PDB entry 9HBS | electron microscopy, 3.68 A resolution | chains C and D of the 6 polymer chains in the assembly

== Chain C (and D) ==
Name: Tilapia Lake Virus nucleoprotein (segment 4)
Organism: Tilapia lake virus
Notes: chain D of this document is another copy of the same molecule, construct and numbering; everything in this record applies to it too
UniProt: A0A1Y9SHW7 (A0A1Y9SHW7_9VIRU); residues 1-354 here = UniProt positions 1-354
Chain sequence (354 residues; each row starts with the number of its first residue):
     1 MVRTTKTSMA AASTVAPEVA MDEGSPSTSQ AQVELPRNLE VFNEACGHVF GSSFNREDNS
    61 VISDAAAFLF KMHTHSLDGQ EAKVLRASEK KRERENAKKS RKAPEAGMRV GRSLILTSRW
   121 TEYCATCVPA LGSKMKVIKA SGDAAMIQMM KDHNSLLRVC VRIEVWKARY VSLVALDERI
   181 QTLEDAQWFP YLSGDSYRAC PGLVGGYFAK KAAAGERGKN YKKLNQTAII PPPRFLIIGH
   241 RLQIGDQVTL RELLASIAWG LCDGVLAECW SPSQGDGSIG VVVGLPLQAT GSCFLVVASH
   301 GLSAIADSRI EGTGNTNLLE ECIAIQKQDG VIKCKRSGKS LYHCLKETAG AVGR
Disordered / not traced: 1-34, 313-316, 351-354 (chain D: 1-33, 310-313, 351-354)

== How chain C and chain D interact ==
Residue-residue contacts - 33 pairs, chain C then chain D:
  Gln181(C) - Cys293(D)
  Gln181(C) - Leu295(D)
  Thr182(C) - Leu295(D)
  Leu183(C) - Leu295(D)
  Leu183(C) - Val297(D)  hydrophobic
  Leu183(C) - Ala304(D)  hydrophobic
  Ala186(C) - Val297(D)  hydrophobic
  Thr227(C) - His300(D)
  Leu261(C) - Leu295(D)
  Leu261(C) - Val296(D)
  Leu261(C) - Val297(D)
  Cys262(C) - Ser299(D)
  Asp263(C) - Val296(D)
  Asp263(C) - Leu302(D)
  Leu266(C) - His300(D)
  Pro286(C) - His300(D)
  Leu287(C) - His300(D)
  Ala289(C) - His300(D)
  Leu318(C) - Ile305(D)  hydrophobic
  Glu321(C) - Leu302(D)
  Glu321(C) - Ser303(D)  hydrogen bond (side chain-backbone)
  Ile323(C) - Leu302(D)  hydrophobic
  Arg336(C) - Val296(D)
  Arg336(C) - Ser303(D)  hydrogen bond (side chain-backbone)
  Arg336(C) - Ile305(D)
  Gly338(C) - Ser308(D)  hydrogen bond (backbone-side chain)
  Lys339(C) - Val296(D)
  Lys339(C) - Ser308(D)
  Ser340(C) - Leu295(D)
  Ser340(C) - Val296(D)
  His343(C) - Ser292(D)
  His343(C) - Cys293(D)  hydrogen bond (side chain-backbone)
  His343(C) - Phe294(D)
Also at the interface, not in a pair above, chain C (25 interface residues in all): Leu176, Ile257, Trp259, Cys322, Ala324

== In short ==
Chain C and chain D form an interface of 25 and 13 residues respectively; the contacts include 4 hydrogen
bonds. Polar pairs include Glu321(C)-Ser303(D), Arg336(C)-Ser303(D) and Gly338(C)-Ser308(D).
Both chains are Tilapia Lake Virus nucleoprotein (segment 4) (Tilapia lake virus). Entry 9HBS (TiLV-NP
tetramer (pseudo-C2)) was determined by electron microscopy (same publication as 9HBR, 9HBT, 9HBU, 9HBV, 9HBW,
9HBX, 9HBY and 9HBZ).
